PDB entry 5A54 | X-ray diffraction, 2.63 A resolution | chain A

[Chain A]
Molecule: Dual specificity tyrosine-phosphorylation-regulated kinase 1A
Organism: Homo sapiens
Notes: EC 2.7.12.1
UniProt: Q13627 (DYR1A_HUMAN); residues 126-490 here = UniProt positions 126-490
Amino-acid sequence (368 residues; numbered 123 to 490; the number before each row is that of its first residue):
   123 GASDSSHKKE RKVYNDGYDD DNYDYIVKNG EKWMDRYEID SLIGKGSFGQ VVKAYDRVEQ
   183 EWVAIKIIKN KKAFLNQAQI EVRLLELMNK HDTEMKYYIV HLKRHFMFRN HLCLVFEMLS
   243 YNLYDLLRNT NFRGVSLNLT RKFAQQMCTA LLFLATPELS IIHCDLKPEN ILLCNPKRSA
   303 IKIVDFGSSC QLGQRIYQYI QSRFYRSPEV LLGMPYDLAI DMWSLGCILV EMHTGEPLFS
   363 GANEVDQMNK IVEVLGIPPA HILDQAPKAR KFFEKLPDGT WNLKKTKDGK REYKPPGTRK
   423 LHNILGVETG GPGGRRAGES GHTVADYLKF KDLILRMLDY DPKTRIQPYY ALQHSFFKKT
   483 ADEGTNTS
Not modelled in the structure: 123-133, 409-413, 481-490
Construct notes: expression tag (123-125)
Modified residues: Tyr321 (o-phosphotyrosine; PTR)
Residues lining bound ligands: N-(6-nitro-1,3-benzothiazol-2-yl)ethanamide (5PW): Ile165, Val173, Ala186, Lys188, Val222, Phe238, Glu239, Met240, Leu241, Ser242, Leu294, Val306, Asp307
Swiss-Prot annotation at these positions:
  - active site: Asp287 (Proton acceptor)
  - binding site (ATP): Ile165 to Val173, Lys188, Phe238 to Leu241
  - modified residue: Tyr140 (Phosphotyrosine), Tyr145 (Phosphotyrosine), Tyr159 (Phosphotyrosine), Tyr177 (Phosphotyrosine), Tyr219 (Phosphotyrosine), Ser310 (Phosphoserine), Tyr319 (Phosphotyrosine), Tyr321 (Phosphotyrosine), Thr402 (Phosphothreonine), Tyr449 (Phosphotyrosine)
  - mutagenesis: Lys188 (K188R: Abolished protein kinase activity), Tyr321 (Y321F: Mildly reduces kinase activity. Does not abolish autophosphorylation on tyrosine residues)

[Summary]
Bound to chain A: N-(6-nitro-1,3-benzothiazol-2-yl)ethanamide. From UniProt: active-site residue Asp287, 14
ATP-binding residues and 2 mutagenesis sites.
Chain A is Dual specificity tyrosine-phosphorylation-regulated kinase 1A (Homo sapiens); the structure, DYRK1A
in complex with nitro benzothiazole fragment, was determined by X-ray diffraction together with 5A3X, 5A4E,
5A4L, 5A4Q and 5A4T from the same study.
